Entry 7Z15 (electron microscopy, 1.93 A resolution); this record covers chains A and C of the 12 polymer chains in the assembly.

Chain A:
Protein: Alpha-D-ribose 1-methylphosphonate 5-triphosphate synthase subunit PhnG
Source organism: Escherichia coli
Notes: EC 2.7.8.37
Reference sequence: P16685 (PHNG_ECOLI); residues 1-150 here = UniProt positions 1-150
Chain sequence (150 residues; row label = number of the first residue in the row):
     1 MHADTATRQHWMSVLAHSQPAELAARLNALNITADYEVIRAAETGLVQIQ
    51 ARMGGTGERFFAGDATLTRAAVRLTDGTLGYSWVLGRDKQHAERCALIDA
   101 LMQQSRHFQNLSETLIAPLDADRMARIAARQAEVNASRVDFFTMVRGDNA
Unresolved in the structure: 1-2, 146-150
Construct notes: conflict Leu85 (Gln in P16685)

Chain C:
Protein: Alpha-D-ribose 1-methylphosphonate 5-triphosphate synthase subunit PhnI
Source organism: Escherichia coli
Notes: EC 2.7.8.37
Reference sequence: P16687 (PHNI_ECOLI); residue numbers follow UniProt; this construct covers 1-354
Chain sequence (354 residues; row label = number of the first residue in the row):
     1 MYVAVKGGEKAIDAAHALQESRRRGDTDLPELSVAQIEQQLNLAVDRVMT
    51 EGGIADRELAALALKQASGDNVEAIFLLRAYRTTLAKLAVSEPLDTTGMR
   101 LERRISAVYKDIPGGQLLGPTYDYTHRLLDFTLLANGEAPTLTTADSEQQ
   151 PSPHVFSLLARQGLAKFEEDSGAQPDDITRTPPVYPCSRSSRLQQLMRGD
   201 EGYLLALAYSTQRGYGRNHPFAGEIRSGYIDVSIVPEELGFAVNVGELLM
   251 TECEMVNGFIDPPDEPPHFTRGYGLVFGMSERKAMAMALVDRALQAPEYG
   301 EHATGPAQDEEFVLAHADNVEAAGFVSHLKLPHYVDFQAELELLKRLQQE
   351 KNHG
Unresolved in the structure: 354
Construct notes: conflict Asp264 (Gly in P16687), Lys351 (Gln in P16687)
Bound ions: Zn2+: His328, His333 (together with I9X)
Residues lining bound ligands: I9X (alpha-D-ribose-1,2-cyclic-phosphate-5-phosphate): Phe325, His328, Leu331, His333
Reported in the primary citation:
  - Zn2+ coordination: His328, His333

Interface between chain A and chain C:
Residue-residue contacts (143; chain A residue first):
  Thr5(A) with Phe241(C)
  Arg8(A) with Leu239(C); Phe241(C)
  Gln9(A) with Phe241(C); Ala242(C), hydrogen bond (side chain-backbone)
  Met12(A) with Leu239(C), hydrophobic
  Ser13(A) with Asn244(C)
  Ala16(A) with Asn244(C)
  His17(A) with Asp231(C), salt bridge; Asn244(C), hydrogen bond; Gly246(C)
  Glu43(A) with Leu88(C)
  Thr44(A) with Leu85(C)
  Gly45(A) with Ala86(C); Leu88(C)
  Leu46(A) with Arg82(C); Leu85(C), hydrophobic; Ala86(C), hydrogen bond (backbone-backbone); Lys87(C); Leu88(C), hydrogen bond (backbone-backbone); Ala89(C)
  Val47(A) with Ala89(C); Ser91(C); Ile234(C), hydrophobic
  Gln48(A) with Lys87(C), hydrogen bond; Ala89(C), hydrogen bond (backbone-backbone); Val90(C); Ser91(C), hydrogen bond (backbone-backbone); Asp177(C), hydrogen bond
  Ile49(A) with Ser91(C); Leu94(C), hydrophobic; Val232(C), hydrophobic
  Gln50(A) with Val90(C); Ser91(C), hydrogen bond (backbone-side chain); Glu92(C); Pro93(C); Leu94(C), hydrogen bond (backbone-backbone); Pro175(C)
  Ala51(A) with Leu275(C), hydrophobic
  Arg52(A) with Pro93(C); Asp170(C), salt bridge; Tyr273(C)
  Met53(A) with Glu168(C); Arg189(C); Ser190(C); Leu193(C), hydrophobic
  Gly54(A) with Glu254(C); Arg271(C); Tyr273(C)
  Gly55(A) with Thr96(C); Glu252(C); Tyr273(C)
  Thr56(A) with Glu168(C), hydrogen bond (side chain-backbone); Asp170(C)
  Gly57(A) with Glu168(C), hydrogen bond (backbone-backbone); Glu169(C); Asp170(C)
  Glu58(A) with Glu169(C); Asp170(C); Ser171(C), hydrogen bond; Gly172(C); Ala173(C)
  Arg59(A) with Pro93(C); Gly172(C); Ala173(C), hydrogen bond (side chain-backbone); Gln174(C); Pro175(C); Ser190(C)
  Phe60(A) with Pro175(C), hydrophobic; Ser190(C); Leu193(C), hydrophobic; Tyr273(C), hydrophobic
  Phe61(A) with Pro175(C), hydrophobic; Asp176(C); Asp177(C); Gln194(C)
  Ala62(A) with Met197(C); Leu275(C), hydrophobic; Phe277(C)
  Gly63(A) with Gly53(C); Met197(C)
  Asp64(A) with Gly53(C), hydrogen bond (backbone-backbone); Ile54(C); Ala55(C), hydrogen bond (backbone-backbone)
  Ala65(A) with Ala55(C)
  Thr66(A) with Ile54(C); Asp56(C), hydrogen bond; Leu59(C)
  Leu67(A) with Leu88(C); Val245(C), hydrophobic
  Arg69(A) with Leu88(C)
  Tyr81(A) with Glu238(C); Leu239(C), hydrophobic
  Trp83(A) with Ile234(C), hydrophobic; Pro236(C), hydrophobic; Glu238(C); Val245(C)
  Val84(A) with Val245(C)
  Leu85(A) with Val245(C), hydrogen bond (backbone-backbone); Gly246(C); Glu247(C); Leu248(C), hydrophobic
  Arg87(A) with Asp56(C), salt bridge; Glu58(C), salt bridge; Leu59(C)
  Arg123(A) with Arg100(C); Glu247(C), salt bridge
  Ile127(A) with Arg100(C)
  Ala128(A) with Ser147(C), hydrogen bond (backbone-side chain)
  Arg130(A) with Glu102(C), salt bridge; Pro120(C)
  Gln131(A) with Arg100(C); Leu101(C); Asp146(C); Ser147(C); Gln149(C), hydrogen bond
  Ala132(A) with Thr144(C); Ala145(C), hydrogen bond (backbone-backbone); Asp146(C); Ser147(C)
  Glu133(A) with Leu142(C); Thr143(C)
  Val134(A) with Leu101(C); Glu102(C); Leu117(C), hydrophobic
  Asn135(A) with Leu117(C); Ala145(C); Asp146(C), hydrogen bond (side chain-backbone); Ser147(C); Glu148(C), hydrogen bond (side chain-backbone)
  Ala136(A) with Thr143(C); Ala145(C)
  Ser137(A) with Gln116(C); Leu117(C); Leu118(C); Gly119(C), hydrogen bond (side chain-backbone)
  Arg138(A) with Gly114(C), hydrogen bond (side chain-backbone); Gln116(C)
  Val139(A) with Gln116(C), hydrogen bond (backbone-backbone); Leu118(C), hydrophobic
  Phe141(A) with Lys110(C); Asp111(C); Gln116(C)
Interface residues without a listed pair, chain A (55 interface residues in all): Arg40, Gly86, Phe142
Interface residues without a listed pair, chain C (76 interface residues in all): Gly115, Gln150, Thr179, Val243, Met287

Overview:
55 residues of chain A and 76 residues of chain C are in contact; the contacts include 26 hydrogen bonds and 6
salt bridges. Polar contacts include His17(A)-Asp231(C), Arg52(A)-Asp170(C) and Arg87(A)-Asp56(C). Chain C
binds compound I9X. His328(C) and His333(C) form the Zn2+ site. The paper reports Zn2+ coordination by
His328(C) and His333(C).
Chain A is Alpha-D-ribose 1-methylphosphonate 5-triphosphate synthase subunit PhnG and chain C is
Alpha-D-ribose 1-methylphosphonate 5-triphosphate synthase subunit PhnI, both from Escherichia coli; the
structure, E. coli C-P lyase bound to a PhnK/PhnL dual ABC dimer and ADP + Pi, was determined by electron
microscopy (same publication as 7Z16, 7Z17, 7Z18 and 7Z19).
